3H8O - chains A and C of the 3 polymer chains in the assembly; structure by X-ray diffraction, 2.00 A resolution.

# Chain A
Protein: Alpha-ketoglutarate-dependent dioxygenase alkB homolog 2
Source organism: Homo sapiens
Notes: EC 1.14.11.-
UniProt: Q6NS38 (ALKB2_HUMAN); numbering as in UniProt (aligned over 56-261)
Amino-acid sequence (209 residues; each row starts with the number of its first residue):
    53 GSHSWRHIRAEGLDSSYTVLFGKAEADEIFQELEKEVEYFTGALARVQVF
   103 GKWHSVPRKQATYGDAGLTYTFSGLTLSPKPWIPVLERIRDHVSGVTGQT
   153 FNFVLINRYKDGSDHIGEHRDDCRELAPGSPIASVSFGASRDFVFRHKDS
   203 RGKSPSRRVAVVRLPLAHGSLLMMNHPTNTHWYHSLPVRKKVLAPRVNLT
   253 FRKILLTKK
Disordered / not traced: 259-261
Differences from the reference sequence: expression tag (53-55); engineered mutation Ser67 (Cys in Q6NS38), Ser165 (Cys in Q6NS38), Cys175 (Glu in Q6NS38), Ser192 (Cys in Q6NS38)
UniProt features mapped onto this chain:
  - binding site (substrate): Phe102 to Lys104, Tyr122 to Phe124, Asp174
  - binding site (2-oxoglutarate): Asn159, Tyr161, His171, His236, Arg248, Thr252, Arg254
  - binding site (Fe cation): His171, Asp173, His236

# Chain C
Molecule: 13-nt DNA strand
Sequence (13 nucleotides; numbered 272 to 284; the number before each row is that of its first residue):
   272 TCGCTATAATACA

# Chain A / chain C interface
Contacting residue pairs - 10 pairs, chain A then chain C:
  Phe102(A) - DT278(C)  stacking on the base
  Phe102(A) - DA279(C)  sugar contact
  Gly103(A) - DA280(C)  sugar contact
  Arg198(A) - DC275(C)  salt bridge to the phosphate
  Lys205(A) - DA277(C)  salt bridge to the phosphate
  Arg215(A) - DG274(C)  salt bridge to the phosphate
  Arg241(A) - DC273(C)  phosphate contact
  Arg241(A) - DG274(C)  salt bridge to the phosphate
  Lys242(A) - DC273(C)  hydrogen bond to the phosphate
  Lys243(A) - DT272(C)  sugar contact
Other interface residues (no listed pair), chain A (11 interface residues in all): Lys104, Gly204, Val240
Other interface residues (no listed pair), chain C (9 interface residues in all): DT276

# Overview
The interface between chain A and chain C involves 11 residues on one side and 9 on the other, with 1 hydrogen
bond, 4 salt bridges and 1 aromatic stacking contact. Polar pairs include Lys242(A)-DC273(C),
Arg198(A)-DC275(C) and Lys205(A)-DA277(C).
Here chain A is Alpha-ketoglutarate-dependent dioxygenase alkB homolog 2 (Homo sapiens) and chain C is a 13-nt
DNA strand. Entry 3H8O (Structure determination of DNA methylation lesions N1-meA and N3-meC in duplex DNA
using a cross-linked host-guest ...) was determined by X-ray diffraction together with 3H8R and 3H8X from the
same study.
